2AQZ - chain A; structure by X-ray diffraction, 1.85 A resolution.

# Chain A
Protein: Heparin-binding growth factor 1
Organism: Homo sapiens
Reference sequence: P05230 (FGF1_HUMAN); residues 2-140 here correspond to UniProt positions 17-155 (UniProt number = residue number + 15)
Chain sequence (145 residues; numbered -1 to 140 plus 5 insertion-coded residues; 2 numbers in that range are skipped by the numbering (no residue carries them; nothing is unmodelled there); the number before each row is that of its first residue; a row labelled like 1C-1G holds insertion residues (1C, then the next letters in order); numbers below 1 keep their minus sign (His-1 is residue -1)):
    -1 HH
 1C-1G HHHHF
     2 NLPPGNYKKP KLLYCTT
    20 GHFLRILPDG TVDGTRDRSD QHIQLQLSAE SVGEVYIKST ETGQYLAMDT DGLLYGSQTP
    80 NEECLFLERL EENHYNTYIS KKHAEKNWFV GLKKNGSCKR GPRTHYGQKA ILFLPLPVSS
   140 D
Not modelled in the structure: -1 to 0, 138-140
Sequence notes: expression tag (1C, 1C, 1C-1F); engineered mutation Thr17 (Ser32 in P05230), Thr18 (Asn33 in P05230)
Curated features (UniProtKB/Swiss-Prot):
  - region: Lys112 to Lys128 (Heparin-binding)
  - motif: Lys9 to Lys12 (Nuclear localization signal)

# Summary
Chain A is Heparin-binding growth factor 1 (Homo sapiens); the structure, Crystal structure of FGF-1,
S17T/N18T/G19 deletion mutant, was determined by X-ray diffraction (same publication as 1Z2V, 1Z4S and 1YTO).
